Entry 8VTB (electron microscopy, 2.50 A resolution); this record covers chains C and D of the 4 polymer chains in the assembly.

[Chain C (and D)]
Molecule: Transcriptional regulator, Crp/Fnr family
Source organism: Spirochaeta thermophila
Notes: chain D of this document is another copy of the same molecule, construct and numbering; everything in this record applies to it too
Reference sequence: G0GA88 (G0GA88_SPITZ); numbering as in UniProt (aligned over 1-420)
Sequence (453 residues; row label = number of the first residue in the row; numbers below 1 keep their minus sign (Met-15 is residue -15)):
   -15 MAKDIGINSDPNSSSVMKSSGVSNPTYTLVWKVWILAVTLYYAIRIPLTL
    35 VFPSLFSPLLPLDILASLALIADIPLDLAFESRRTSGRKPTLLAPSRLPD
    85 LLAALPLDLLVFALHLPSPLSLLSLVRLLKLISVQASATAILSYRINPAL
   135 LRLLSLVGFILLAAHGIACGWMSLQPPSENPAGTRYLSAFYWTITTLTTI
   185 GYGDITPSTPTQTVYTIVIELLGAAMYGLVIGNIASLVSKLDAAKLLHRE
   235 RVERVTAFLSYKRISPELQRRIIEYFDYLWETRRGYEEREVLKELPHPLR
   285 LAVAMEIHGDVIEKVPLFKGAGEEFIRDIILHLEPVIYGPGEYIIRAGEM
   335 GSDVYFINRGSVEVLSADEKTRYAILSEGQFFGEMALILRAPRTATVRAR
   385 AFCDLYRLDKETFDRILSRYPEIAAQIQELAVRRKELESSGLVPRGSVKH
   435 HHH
Disordered / not traced: -15 to 9, 68-73, 416-437
Construct notes: expression tag (-15 to 0, 421-437); engineered mutation Ala120 (Arg in G0GA88), Ala124 (Arg in G0GA88)
Small-molecule neighbours: adenosine-3',5'-cyclic-monophosphate (CMP): Ile329, Val348, Tyr357, Ala358, Phe366, Gly367, Glu368, Met369, Ala370, Arg377, Thr378, Ala379, Val381
From the paper describing this entry:
  - mutagenesis - R120A/R124A: abolished binding to PIP2

[Interface between chain C and chain D]
Pairs across the interface (96):
  Leu171(C) - Pro194(D)  hydrophobic
  Leu171(C) - Thr197(D)
  Leu171(C) - Val198(D)  hydrophobic
  Leu171(C) - Ile201(D)  hydrophobic
  Phe174(C) - Ile201(D)  hydrophobic
  Tyr175(C) - Pro191(D)
  Tyr175(C) - Thr197(D)
  Tyr175(C) - Thr200(D)
  Tyr175(C) - Ile201(D)  hydrophobic
  Tyr175(C) - Glu204(D)
  Ile178(C) - Glu204(D)
  Thr179(C) - Glu204(D)  hydrogen bond
  Thr182(C) - Thr183(D)
  Thr182(C) - Ala208(D)
  Thr183(C) - Thr183(D)
  Ile184(C) - Thr180(D)
  Ile184(C) - Thr183(D)
  Ile184(C) - Ile184(D)
  Ile184(C) - Gly185(D)
  Ile184(C) - Glu204(D)
  Gly185(C) - Gly185(D)
  Tyr186(C) - Trp176(D)
  Tyr186(C) - Thr180(D)  hydrogen bond
  Tyr186(C) - Gly185(D)
  Tyr186(C) - Tyr186(D)
  Tyr186(C) - Gly187(D)
  Tyr186(C) - Thr200(D)
  Tyr186(C) - Glu204(D)
  Asp188(C) - Thr190(D)
  Tyr211(C) - Ala208(D)  hydrogen bond (side chain-backbone)
  Tyr211(C) - Tyr211(D)
  Tyr211(C) - Gly212(D)
  Ile215(C) - Ile215(D)  hydrophobic
  Ile218(C) - Gly212(D)
  Ile218(C) - Leu213(D)  hydrophobic
  Ala219(C) - Gly216(D)
  Val222(C) - Gly216(D)
  Val222(C) - Asn217(D)
  Val222(C) - Ser220(D)
  Ser223(C) - Ser220(D)
  Ser223(C) - Lys224(D)  hydrogen bond (backbone-side chain)
  Leu225(C) - Arg136(D)
  Asp226(C) - Pro132(D)
  Asp226(C) - Arg136(D)  salt bridge
  Lys229(C) - Ser127(D)  hydrogen bond
  Lys229(C) - Pro132(D)
  Leu230(C) - Lys224(D)
  Arg233(C) - Pro132(D)
  Arg235(C) - Glu278(D)  salt bridge
  Arg238(C) - Tyr270(D)
  Arg238(C) - Val275(D)
  Arg238(C) - Glu278(D)  salt bridge
  Val239(C) - Val275(D)  hydrophobic
  Val239(C) - Glu278(D)
  Phe242(C) - Arg267(D)
  Phe242(C) - Glu272(D)
  Phe242(C) - Val275(D)  hydrophobic
  Leu243(C) - Val287(D)  hydrophobic
  Tyr245(C) - Tyr262(D)
  Tyr245(C) - Thr266(D)
  Tyr245(C) - Arg267(D)  hydrogen bond
  Tyr245(C) - Arg343(D)  hydrogen bond (backbone-side chain)
  Tyr245(C) - Asp388(D)  hydrogen bond
  Lys246(C) - Glu272(D)  salt bridge
  Lys246(C) - Ile291(D)
  Lys246(C) - Asn342(D)  hydrogen bond
  Lys246(C) - Arg343(D)
  Lys246(C) - Tyr390(D)  hydrogen bond
  Arg247(C) - Arg343(D)
  Arg247(C) - Glu362(D)  salt bridge
  Ile248(C) - Glu290(D)
  Ile248(C) - Ile291(D)  hydrophobic
  Ser249(C) - Glu290(D)  hydrogen bond
  Leu252(C) - Ala286(D)  hydrophobic
  Leu252(C) - Val287(D)  hydrophobic
  Arg255(C) - Leu283(D)
  Arg255(C) - Ala286(D)
  Ile256(C) - Leu279(D)  hydrophobic
  Ile256(C) - Leu283(D)  hydrophobic
  Ile256(C) - Val287(D)  hydrophobic
  Tyr259(C) - Pro280(D)
  Tyr259(C) - Leu283(D)  hydrophobic
  Phe260(C) - Glu278(D)
  Phe260(C) - Leu279(D)  hydrophobic
  Val320(C) - Pro282(D)
  Ile321(C) - Pro280(D)
  Ile321(C) - Pro282(D)
  Tyr322(C) - Pro282(D)  hydrophobic
  Glu326(C) - Pro282(D)
  Glu326(C) - Leu283(D)
  Arg330(C) - Arg311(D)
  Gly332(C) - Glu308(D)
  Glu333(C) - Glu308(D)
  Glu333(C) - Arg311(D)  salt bridge
  Met334(C) - Glu308(D)  hydrogen bond (backbone-side chain)
  Arg374(C) - Arg403(D)  hydrogen bond (side chain-backbone)
Also at the interface, not in a pair above, chain C (48 interface residues in all): Ala241, Arg273
Also at the interface, not in a pair above, chain D (59 interface residues in all): Tyr128, Ile130, Asn131, Ala133, Ile189, Leu205, Ala209, Lys277, His281

[In short]
The interface between chain C and chain D involves 48 residues on one side and 59 on the other, with 13
hydrogen bonds and 6 salt bridges. Polar contacts include Asp226(C)-Arg136(D), Arg235(C)-Glu278(D) and
Arg238(C)-Glu278(D). Bound to chain C: adenosine-3',5'-cyclic-monophosphate. From the paper: R120A/R124A of
chain C abolish binding to PIP2.
Both chains are Transcriptional regulator, Crp/Fnr family (Spirochaeta thermophila). Entry 8VTB (SthK R120A
R124A in the presence of PIP2 and cAMP) was determined by electron microscopy, deposited together with 8VT9
and 8VTA.
